Entry 9GB5 (electron microscopy, 3.27 A resolution); this record covers chains P and R of the 48 polymer chains in the assembly.

# Chain P (and R)
Molecule: gp53 - Tail adaptor protein
Source organism: Clostridioides difficile
Notes: chain R of this document is another copy of the same molecule, construct and numbering; everything in this record applies to it too
UniProt: A0A9X8WSH1 (A0A9X8WSH1_CLODI); residues 1-273 here = UniProt positions 1-273
Chain sequence (273 residues; row label = number of the first residue in the row):
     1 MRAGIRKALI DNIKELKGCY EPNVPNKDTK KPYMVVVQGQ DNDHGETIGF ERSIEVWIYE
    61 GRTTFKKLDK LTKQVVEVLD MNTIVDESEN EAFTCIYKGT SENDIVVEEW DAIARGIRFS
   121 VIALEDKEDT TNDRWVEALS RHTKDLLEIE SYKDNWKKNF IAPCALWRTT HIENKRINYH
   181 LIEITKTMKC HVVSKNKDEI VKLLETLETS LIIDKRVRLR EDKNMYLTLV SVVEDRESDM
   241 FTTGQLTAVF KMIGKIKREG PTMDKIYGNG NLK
Disordered / not traced: 273

# Interface between chain P and chain R
Contacting residue pairs (67; chain P residue first):
  R62(P) - N23(R)  hydrogen bond (side chain-backbone)
  T64(P) - E21(R)  hydrogen bond
  F65(P) - R2(R)
  F65(P) - E21(R)  hydrogen bond (backbone-side chain)
  F65(P) - P22(R)
  D69(P) - R2(R)  salt bridge
  D69(P) - Q38(R)
  K73(P) - E89(R)  salt bridge
  K73(P) - E91(R)  salt bridge
  Y97(P) - D41(R)
  Y97(P) - F50(R)  hydrophobic
  Y97(P) - E125(R)
  K98(P) - F50(R)
  G99(P) - D41(R)
  T100(P) - Q40(R)  hydrogen bond (backbone-side chain)
  T100(P) - D41(R)  hydrogen bond (backbone-backbone)
  S101(P) - Q40(R)
  E102(P) - G39(R)
  E102(P) - Q40(R)  hydrogen bond
  N103(P) - V37(R)
  N103(P) - Q38(R)
  D104(P) - R2(R)  salt bridge
  D104(P) - V37(R)
  D104(P) - Q38(R)  hydrogen bond (backbone-backbone)
  V106(P) - N23(R)
  R115(P) - R2(R)
  R115(P) - Q38(R)
  R115(P) - G39(R)  hydrogen bond (side chain-backbone)
  R118(P) - Q40(R)
  R118(P) - N42(R)
  N196(P) - E128(R)
  K197(P) - E46(R)  hydrogen bond (side chain-backbone)
  K197(P) - N155(R)
  D198(P) - E128(R)
  D198(P) - T130(R)
  D198(P) - T131(R)
  D198(P) - N132(R)  hydrogen bond (backbone-side chain)
  D198(P) - D154(R)
  E199(P) - N132(R)
  V201(P) - D133(R)
  K202(P) - N132(R)
  E205(P) - N132(R)
  E205(P) - R134(R)  salt bridge
  E208(P) - I172(R)
  E208(P) - N174(R)  hydrogen bond
  I212(P) - N174(R)
  I212(P) - K175(R)
  I212(P) - R176(R)  hydrogen bond (backbone-side chain)
  I212(P) - I182(R)  hydrophobic
  I213(P) - R176(R)  hydrogen bond (backbone-side chain)
  I213(P) - I256(R)  hydrophobic
  K215(P) - R176(R)
  V232(P) - N174(R)  hydrogen bond (backbone-backbone)
  V233(P) - H171(R)
  V233(P) - I172(R)
  V233(P) - E173(R)
  E234(P) - H171(R)  hydrogen bond (backbone-side chain)
  E234(P) - I172(R)  hydrogen bond (backbone-backbone)
  D235(P) - T170(R)
  R236(P) - E46(R)
  R236(P) - D133(R)  salt bridge
  R236(P) - T169(R)
  R236(P) - T170(R)  hydrogen bond (backbone-backbone)
  R236(P) - I172(R)
  E237(P) - E46(R)
  E237(P) - R168(R)  salt bridge
  E237(P) - T170(R)
Also at the interface, not in a pair above, chain P (37 interface residues in all): K66, V76, D214, S238
Also at the interface, not in a pair above, chain R (38 interface residues in all): M1, A3, D43, S88

# Overview
The interface between chain P and chain R involves 37 residues on one side and 38 on the other; the contacts
include 17 hydrogen bonds and 7 salt bridges. Polar contacts include D69(P)-R2(R), K73(P)-E89(R) and
K73(P)-E91(R).
Chain P and chain R are both gp53 - Tail adaptor protein (Clostridioides difficile); the structure, Contracted
phiCD508 neck, was determined by electron microscopy together with 9G8S, 9GB0, 9GB1, 9GB2 and 9GB7 from the
same study.
